7F0R - chains F and H of the 9 polymer chains in the assembly; structure by electron microscopy, 5.80 A resolution (low resolution: residue-level contacts below are approximate; hydrogen-bond / salt-bridge calls are withheld).

# Chain F
Molecule: RNA polymerase sigma factor RpoS
Organism: Pseudomonas aeruginosa (strain ATCC 15692 / DSM 22644 / CIP 104116 / JCM 14847 / LMG 12228 / 1C / PRS 101 / PAO1)
UniProtKB: P45684 (RPOS_PSEAE); numbering as in UniProt (aligned over 1-334)
Chain sequence (342 residues; numbered 1 to 342; the number before each row is that of its first residue):
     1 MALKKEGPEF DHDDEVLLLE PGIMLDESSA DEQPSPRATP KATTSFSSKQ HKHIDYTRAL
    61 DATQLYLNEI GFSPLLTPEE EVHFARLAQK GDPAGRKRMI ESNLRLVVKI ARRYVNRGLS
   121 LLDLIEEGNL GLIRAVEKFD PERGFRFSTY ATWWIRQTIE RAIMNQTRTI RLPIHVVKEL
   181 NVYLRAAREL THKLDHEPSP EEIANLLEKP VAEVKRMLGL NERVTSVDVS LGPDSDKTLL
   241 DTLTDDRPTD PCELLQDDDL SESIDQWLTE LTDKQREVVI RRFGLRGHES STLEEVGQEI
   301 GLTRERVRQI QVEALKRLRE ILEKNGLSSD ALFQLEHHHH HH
Not modelled in the structure: 1-56, 335-342
Sequence notes: expression tag (335-342)
Swiss-Prot annotation at these positions:
  - DNA-binding region: Leu-293 to Val-312 (H-T-H motif)
  - region: Asp-61 to Ala-94 (Sigma-70 factor domain-1)
  - motif: Asp-123 to Glu-126 (Interaction with polymerase core subunit RpoC)

# Chain H
Molecule: 70-nt DNA strand
Sequence (70 nucleotides; row label = number of the first residue in the row):
    12 TTTCGAAAAT AACGCTTGAC GGAACCACAC GATGCTGTAG AATGCGCGGC CTCTCGGTTG
    72 AGACGAAAGC
Not modelled in the structure: 12-25, 52-63, 78-81

# How chain F and chain H interact
Contacting residue pairs (19; chain F residue first):
  Asp-140(F) / DA50(H)
  Phe-145(F) / DA50(H)
  Arg-146(F) / DA50(H)
  Phe-147(F) / DA50(H)
  Ser-148(F) / DG51(H)
  Thr-149(F) / DA50(H)
  Thr-149(F) / DG51(H)
  Tyr-150(F) / DT49(H)
  Tyr-150(F) / DA50(H)
  Trp-154(F) / DT49(H)
  Gln-157(F) / DT47(H)
  Gln-157(F) / DG48(H)
  Gln-157(F) / DT49(H)
  Arg-171(F) / DG45(H)
  Pro-173(F) / DT44(H)
  Ile-174(F) / DC46(H)
  His-175(F) / DA43(H)
  His-175(F) / DT44(H)
  Arg-306(F) / DC26(H)
Interface residues without a listed pair, chain F (18 interface residues in all): Phe-139, Trp-153, Thr-303, Glu-305
Interface residues without a listed pair, chain H (13 interface residues in all): DT27, DT28, DG29

# Summary
Chain F and chain H form an interface of 18 and 13 residues respectively.
Here chain F is RNA polymerase sigma factor RpoS (Pseudomonas aeruginosa (strain ATCC 15692 / DSM 22644 / CIP
104116 / JCM 14847 / LMG 12228 / 1C / PRS 101 / PAO1)) and chain H is a 70-nt DNA strand. Entry 7F0R (Cryo-EM
structure of Pseudomonas aeruginosa SutA transcription activation complex) was determined by electron
microscopy, deposited together with 7VF9, 7XL3 and 7XL4.
